PDB entry 8T08 | electron microscopy, 3.00 A resolution | chains B and C of the 34 polymer chains in the assembly

[Chain B]
Name: Proteasome subunit alpha type-2
Organism: Saccharomyces cerevisiae S288C
Notes: EC 3.4.25.1
UniProtKB: P23639 (PSA2_YEAST); numbering as in UniProt (aligned over 1-250)
Amino-acid sequence (250 residues; row label = number of the first residue in the row):
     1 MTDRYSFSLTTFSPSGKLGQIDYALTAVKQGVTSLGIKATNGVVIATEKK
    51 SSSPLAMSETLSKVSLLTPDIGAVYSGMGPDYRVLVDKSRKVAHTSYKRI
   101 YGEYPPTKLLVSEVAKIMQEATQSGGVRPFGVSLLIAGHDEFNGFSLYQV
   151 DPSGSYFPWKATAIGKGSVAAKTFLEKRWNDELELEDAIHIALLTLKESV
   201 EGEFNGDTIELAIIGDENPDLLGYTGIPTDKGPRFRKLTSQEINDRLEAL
Unresolved in the structure: 1-2, 250
Swiss-Prot annotation at these positions:
  - cross-link: Lys108 (Glycyl lysine isopeptide (Lys-Gly) (interchain with G-Cter in ubiquitin))

[Chain C]
Name: Proteasome subunit alpha type-3
Organism: Saccharomyces cerevisiae S288C
Notes: EC 3.4.25.1
UniProtKB: P23638 (PSA3_YEAST); numbering as in UniProt (aligned over 1-258)
Amino-acid sequence (258 residues; each row starts with the number of its first residue):
     1 MGSRRYDSRTTIFSPEGRLYQVEYALESISHAGTAIGIMASDGIVLAAER
    51 KVTSTLLEQDTSTEKLYKLNDKIAVAVAGLTADAEILINTARIHAQNYLK
   101 TYNEDIPVEILVRRLSDIKQGYTQHGGLRPFGVSFIYAGYDDRYGYQLYT
   151 SNPSGNYTGWKAISVGANTSAAQTLLQMDYKDDMKVDDAIELALKTLSKT
   201 TDSSALTYDRLEFATIRKGANDGEVYQKIFKPQEIKDILVKTGITKKDED
   251 EEADEDMK
Unresolved in the structure: 1-5, 219-224, 245-258
Swiss-Prot annotation at these positions:
  - cross-link (Glycyl lysine isopeptide (Lys-Gly)): Lys100 (interchain with G-Cter in ubiquitin), Lys199 (interchain with G-Cter in ubiquitin), Lys231 (interchain with G-Cter in ubiquitin)

[Chain B / chain C interface]
Contacting residue pairs - 52 pairs, chain B then chain C:
  Ser6(B) - Gly127(C)
  Phe7(B) - Arg9(C)
  Phe7(B) - Thr11(C)
  Phe7(B) - Gly126(C)
  Ser8(B) - Gly126(C)  hydrogen bond (backbone-backbone)
  Ser8(B) - Gly127(C)
  Thr10(B) - Arg129(C)
  Thr11(B) - Ser8(C)
  Thr11(B) - Gln21(C)
  Phe12(B) - Gln21(C)  hydrogen bond (backbone-side chain)
  Phe12(B) - Tyr24(C)
  Phe12(B) - Ala25(C)  hydrophobic
  Phe12(B) - Arg129(C)
  Phe12(B) - Pro130(C)
  Phe12(B) - Gly132(C)
  Ser13(B) - Tyr24(C)
  Pro14(B) - Tyr24(C)  hydrophobic
  Pro14(B) - Glu27(C)
  Ser15(B) - His31(C)
  Gly16(B) - Tyr24(C)
  Gly16(B) - Ser28(C)  hydrogen bond (backbone-side chain)
  Leu18(B) - Leu80(C)  hydrophobic
  Leu18(B) - Arg129(C)
  Lys38(B) - Glu58(C)  salt bridge
  Gln119(B) - Ala82(C)
  Gln119(B) - Asp83(C)  hydrogen bond
  Gln119(B) - Ile86(C)
  Gln119(B) - Arg129(C)
  Thr122(B) - Arg129(C)  hydrogen bond (backbone-side chain)
  Gln123(B) - Tyr122(C)
  Gln123(B) - Arg129(C)
  Gln123(B) - Phe131(C)
  Ser124(B) - Gly127(C)
  Gly125(B) - Gly127(C)
  Ser153(B) - Ala82(C)
  Gly154(B) - Ala82(C)
  Ser155(B) - Ala82(C)
  Phe157(B) - Glu64(C)
  Pro158(B) - Leu57(C)
  Pro158(B) - Glu58(C)  hydrogen bond (backbone-backbone)
  Pro158(B) - Ser62(C)
  Trp159(B) - Ser54(C)
  Trp159(B) - Leu56(C)
  Trp159(B) - Leu57(C)
  Lys160(B) - Thr55(C)  hydrogen bond (side chain-backbone)
  Lys160(B) - Leu56(C)  hydrogen bond (backbone-backbone)
  Lys160(B) - Leu57(C)
  Lys160(B) - Glu58(C)
  Ala161(B) - Leu56(C)
  Lys172(B) - Leu56(C)
  Glu176(B) - Thr55(C)
  Glu176(B) - Leu56(C)
Other interface residues (no listed pair), chain B (31 interface residues in all): Tyr5, Tyr156, Leu175, Trp179
Other interface residues (no listed pair), chain C (33 interface residues in all): Asp7, Val52, Thr61, Thr81, Glu85, His125

[Summary]
31 residues of chain B and 33 residues of chain C are in contact, with 8 hydrogen bonds and 1 salt bridge.
Polar contacts include Lys38(B)-Glu58(C), Phe12(B)-Gln21(C) and Gly16(B)-Ser28(C).
Chain B is Proteasome subunit alpha type-2 and chain C is Proteasome subunit alpha type-3, both from
Saccharomyces cerevisiae S288C; the structure, Preholo-Proteasome from Pre1-1 Pre4-1 Double Mutant, was
determined by electron microscopy together with 8T0M from the same study.
